6NK5 - chains E and I of the 12 polymer chains in the assembly; structure by electron microscopy, 4.16 A resolution (low resolution: residue-level contacts below are approximate; hydrogen-bond / salt-bridge calls are withheld).

Chain E:
Name: E2 glycoprotein
Source organism: Chikungunya virus (strain 37997)
UniProt: Q5XXP3 (POLS_CHIK3); residues 5-423 here correspond to UniProt positions 330-748 (UniProt number = residue number + 325)
Sequence (419 residues; each row starts with the number of its first residue):
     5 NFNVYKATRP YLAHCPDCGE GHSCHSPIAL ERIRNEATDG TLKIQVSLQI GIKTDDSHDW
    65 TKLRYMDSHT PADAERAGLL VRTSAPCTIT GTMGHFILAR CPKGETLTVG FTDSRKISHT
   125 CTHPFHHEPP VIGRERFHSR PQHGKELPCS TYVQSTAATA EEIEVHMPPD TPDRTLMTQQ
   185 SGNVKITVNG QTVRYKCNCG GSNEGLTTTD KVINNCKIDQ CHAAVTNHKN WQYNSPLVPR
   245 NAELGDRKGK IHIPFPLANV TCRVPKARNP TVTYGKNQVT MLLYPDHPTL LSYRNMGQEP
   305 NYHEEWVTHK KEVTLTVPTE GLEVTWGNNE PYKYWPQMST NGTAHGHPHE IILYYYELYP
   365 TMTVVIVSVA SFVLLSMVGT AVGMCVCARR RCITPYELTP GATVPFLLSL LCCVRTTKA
Disulfides: C19-C125, C91-C105, C153-C266, C201-C225, C203-C220, C396-C417
Glycans and other covalent adducts: N-acetylglucosamine (NAG) linked to N263

Chain I:
Name: Capsid protein
Source organism: Chikungunya virus (strain 37997)
UniProt: Q5XXP3 (POLS_CHIK3); numbering as in UniProt (aligned over 111-261)
Sequence (151 residues; numbered 111 to 261; the number before each row is that of its first residue):
   111 NDCIFEVKHE GKVMGYACLV GDKVMKPAHV KGTIDNADLA KLAFKRSSKY DLECAQIPVH
   171 MKSDASKFTH EKPEGYYNWH HGAVQYSGGR FTIPTGAGKP GDSGRPIFDN KGRVVAIVLG
   231 GANEGARTAL SVVTWNKDIV TKITPEGAEE W

How chain E and chain I interact:
Contacting residue pairs (19):
  R394(E) - K155(I)
  I397(E) - K155(I)
  P399(E) - I249(I)
  Y400(E) - D248(I)
  Y400(E) - I249(I)
  E401(E) - L162(I)
  E401(E) - C164(I)
  E401(E) - V250(I)
  L402(E) - D132(I)
  L402(E) - K133(I)
  L402(E) - A165(I)
  L402(E) - Q166(I)
  T403(E) - D248(I)
  T403(E) - V250(I)
  P404(E) - D132(I)
  P404(E) - F178(I)
  P404(E) - W245(I)
  G405(E) - D248(I)
  A406(E) - D132(I)
Other interface residues (no listed pair), chain E (12 interface residues in all): T398, L411
Other interface residues (no listed pair), chain I (15 interface residues in all): V130, S157, Y160

In short:
The interface between chain E and chain I involves 12 residues on one side and 15 on the other.
Chain E is E2 glycoprotein and chain I is Capsid protein, both from Chikungunya virus (strain 37997); the
structure, Electron Cryo-Microscopy Of Chikungunya VLP, was determined by electron microscopy (same
publication as 6NK3, 6NK6 and 6NK7).
